Entry 9FF5 (X-ray diffraction, 3.50 A resolution); this record covers chains I and A of the 10 polymer chains in the assembly.

# Chain I
Molecule: 23-nt DNA strand
Sequence (23 nucleotides; numbered 1 to 23; the number before each row is that of its first residue):
     1 AATATTATTA ACAAAATAAT ATT

# Chain A
Molecule: HTH-type transcriptional regulator Hpr
Organism: Geobacillus kaustophilus
UniProt: Q5L293 (HPR_GEOKA); numbering as in UniProt (aligned over 1-201)
Chain sequence (207 residues; row label = number of the first residue in the row):
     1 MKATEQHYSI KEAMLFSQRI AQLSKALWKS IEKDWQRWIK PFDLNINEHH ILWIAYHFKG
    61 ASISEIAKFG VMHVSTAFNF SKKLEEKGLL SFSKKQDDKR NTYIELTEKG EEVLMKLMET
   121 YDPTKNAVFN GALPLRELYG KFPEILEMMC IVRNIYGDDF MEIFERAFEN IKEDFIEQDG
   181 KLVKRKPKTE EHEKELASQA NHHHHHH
Not modelled in the structure: 1-6, 185-207
Sequence notes: expression tag (202-207)

# How chain I and chain A interact
Pairs across the interface (14; chain I residue first):
  DT3(I) with Arg-100(A), hydrogen bond to the sugar
  DA4(I) with Arg-100(A), sugar contact; Asn-101(A), phosphate contact
  DT5(I) with Ser-62(A), hydrogen bond to the phosphate; Ile-63(A), phosphate contact; Ser-64(A), hydrogen bond to the phosphate; Asn-101(A), phosphate contact; Thr-102(A), hydrogen bond to the phosphate
  DT6(I) with Phe-78(A), phosphate contact; Lys-94(A), salt bridge to the phosphate; Thr-102(A), hydrogen bond to the phosphate
  DA7(I) with Ser-75(A), base contact
  DT8(I) with Asn-79(A), base contact
  DA14(I) with Lys-29(A), salt bridge to the phosphate
Interface residues without a listed pair, chain I (8 interface residues in all): DA2

# In short
8 residues of chain I and 11 residues of chain A are in contact, with 5 hydrogen bonds and 2 salt bridges.
Polar contacts include DT3(I)/Arg-100(A), DT5(I)/Ser-62(A) and DT5(I)/Ser-64(A).
Here chain I is a 23-nt DNA strand and chain A is HTH-type transcriptional regulator Hpr (Geobacillus
kaustophilus). Entry 9FF5 (The structure of G.kaustophilus T-1 ScoC-23bp dsDNA complex) was determined by
X-ray diffraction.
